7PEL - chains B and M of the 10 polymer chains in the assembly; structure by electron microscopy, 3.34 A resolution.

Chain B:
Molecule: Pol protein
From: Simian T-lymphotropic virus 1
Reference sequence: Q4QY51 (Q4QY51_9STL1); residues 1-297 here correspond to UniProt positions 600-896 (UniProt number = residue number + 599)
Amino-acid sequence (301 residues; row label = number of the first residue in the row; numbers below 1 keep their minus sign (Gly-3 is residue -3)):
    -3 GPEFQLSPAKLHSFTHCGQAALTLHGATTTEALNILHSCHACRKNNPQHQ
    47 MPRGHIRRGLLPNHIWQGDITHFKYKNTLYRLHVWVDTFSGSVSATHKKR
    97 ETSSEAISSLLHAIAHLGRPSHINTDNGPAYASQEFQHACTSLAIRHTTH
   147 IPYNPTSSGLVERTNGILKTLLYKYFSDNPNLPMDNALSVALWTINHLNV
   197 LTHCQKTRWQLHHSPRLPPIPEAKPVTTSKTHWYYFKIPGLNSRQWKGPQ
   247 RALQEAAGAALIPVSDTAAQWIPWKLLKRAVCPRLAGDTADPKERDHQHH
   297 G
Not modelled in the structure: -3 to 2, 281-297
Differences from the reference sequence: expression tag (-3 to 0)
Metal / ion sites: Zn2+: His8, His12, Cys35, Cys38
From the paper describing this entry:
  - mutagenesis - H209A: increased catalytic activity on in the absence of B56gamma

Chain M:
Molecule: 30-nt DNA strand
Sequence (30 nucleotides; numbered 1 to 30; the number before each row is that of its first residue):
     1 ACTGTGTTTGGCGCTTCTCTCCCGGAGAGA
Not modelled in the structure: 22-30

Interface between chain B and chain M:
Residue-residue contacts (9; chain B residue first):
  Arg39(B) - DG10(M)  salt bridge to the phosphate
  Asn42(B) - DT8(M)  hydrogen bond to the phosphate
  Asn42(B) - DT9(M)  phosphate contact
  Gln44(B) - DT7(M)  hydrogen bond to the base
  Gln44(B) - DT8(M)  sugar contact
  Gln44(B) - DT9(M)  sugar contact
  Gln46(B) - DT9(M)  base contact
  Gln46(B) - DG10(M)  phosphate contact
  Lys274(B) - DT9(M)  salt bridge to the phosphate
Interface residues without a listed pair, chain B (6 interface residues in all): His45
Interface residues without a listed pair, chain M (5 interface residues in all): DG6

Summary:
Chain B and chain M form an interface of 6 and 5 residues respectively; the contacts include 2 hydrogen bonds
and 2 salt bridges. Polar pairs include Gln44(B)-DT7(M), Asn42(B)-DT8(M) and Arg39(B)-DG10(M). His8(B),
His12(B), Cys35(B) and Cys38(B) form the Zn2+ site. The paper reports that H209A of chain B increases
catalytic activity on in the absence of B56gamma.
Chain B is Pol protein (Simian T-lymphotropic virus 1) and chain M is a 30-nt DNA strand; the structure,
CryoEM structure of simian T-cell lymphotropic virus intasome in complex with PP2A regulatory subunit B56
gamma, was determined by electron microscopy (same publication as 6TJU, 6TOQ, 6QBT, 6QBV and 6QBW).
